Entry 5LSF (X-ray diffraction, 2.10 A resolution); this record covers chains B and C of the 4 polymer chains in the assembly.

== Chain B ==
Name: VP2
From: Sacbrood virus
UniProt: Q6ITS8 (Q6ITS8_9VIRU); residues 3-241 here correspond to UniProt positions 104-342 (UniProt number = residue number + 101)
Sequence (239 residues; numbered 3 to 241; the number before each row is that of its first residue):
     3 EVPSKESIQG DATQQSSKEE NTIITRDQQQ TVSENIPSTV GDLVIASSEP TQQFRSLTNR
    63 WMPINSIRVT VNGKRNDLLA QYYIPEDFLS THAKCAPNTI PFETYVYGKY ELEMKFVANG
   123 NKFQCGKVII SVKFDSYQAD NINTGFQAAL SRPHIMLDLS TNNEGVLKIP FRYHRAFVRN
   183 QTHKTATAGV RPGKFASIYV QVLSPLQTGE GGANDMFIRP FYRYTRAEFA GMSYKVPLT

== Chain C ==
Name: VP3
From: Sacbrood virus
UniProt: I1U3P9 (I1U3P9_9VIRU); residues 1-273 here correspond to UniProt positions 429-701 (UniProt number = residue number + 428)
Sequence (273 residues; each row starts with the number of its first residue):
     1 DKPKDVSSIT IIPKPRLGFP HGKGKSDAVA MRVNPVALTS FQDVSAYPDE PRTTLDIARI
    61 WGLRSTFNWG SGDEHGKELF NTVLDPGLRF YDQDYEGQIT PMEYVTGLYN FWSGPIELRF
   121 DFVSNAFHTG TVIISAEYNR SSTNTDECQS HSTYTKTFHL GEQKSVHFTV PYIYDTVVRR
   181 NTASAYLPVT DYDKVDNVSR AQAMGIRAES KMRVKVRVVN VLRPVASTTS TIEVLVYMRG
   241 GKNYALHGLK QSTYWPSNSV VPIDSFPPDG YDP
Differences from the reference sequence: variant Asp43 (Glu471 in I1U3P9)

== Interface between chain B and chain C ==
Residue-residue contacts (59; chain B residue first):
  Ile38(B) - Asp49(C)
  Pro39(B) - Tyr47(C)
  Pro39(B) - Pro48(C)
  Pro39(B) - Asp49(C)
  Thr41(B) - Tyr47(C)  hydrogen bond
  Val42(B) - Asp43(C)
  Gly43(B) - Asp43(C)
  Arg77(B) - Leu63(C)
  Arg77(B) - Thr66(C)
  Arg77(B) - Glu233(C)  salt bridge
  Arg77(B) - Leu235(C)
  Asn78(B) - Gln98(C)  hydrogen bond
  Lys124(B) - Asn125(C)  hydrogen bond (backbone-side chain)
  Lys124(B) - Phe127(C)
  Phe125(B) - Asn125(C)
  Phe125(B) - Phe127(C)  hydrophobic
  Phe125(B) - Ser227(C)
  Phe125(B) - Thr228(C)  hydrogen bond (backbone-side chain)
  Gln126(B) - Asn125(C)  hydrogen bond (backbone-side chain)
  Cys127(B) - Val123(C)  hydrogen bond (side chain-backbone)
  Cys127(B) - Ser124(C)
  Cys127(B) - Thr229(C)
  Gly128(B) - Val123(C)
  Asn143(B) - Asn258(C)  hydrogen bond (backbone-side chain)
  Ile144(B) - Ser259(C)
  Gly147(B) - Gln98(C)
  Phe148(B) - Leu63(C)  hydrophobic
  Phe148(B) - Gln98(C)  hydrogen bond (backbone-side chain)
  Gln149(B) - Gly62(C)
  Gln149(B) - Leu63(C)  hydrogen bond (side chain-backbone)
  Gln149(B) - Gln98(C)  hydrogen bond (side chain-backbone)
  Gln149(B) - Ile99(C)
  Gln149(B) - Thr100(C)
  Leu152(B) - Ile60(C)
  Leu152(B) - Leu63(C)
  Leu152(B) - Tyr237(C)  hydrophobic
  Ser153(B) - Ile60(C)
  Ser153(B) - Pro101(C)
  Met158(B) - Tyr237(C)
  Asp160(B) - Lys164(C)  salt bridge
  Ser162(B) - Ser124(C)  hydrogen bond (side chain-backbone)
  Ser162(B) - Asn125(C)
  Ser162(B) - Lys164(C)  hydrogen bond
  Thr163(B) - Lys164(C)
  Arg174(B) - Tyr47(C)
  Arg174(B) - Asp49(C)  salt bridge
  Leu205(B) - Tyr237(C)
  Ser206(B) - Val123(C)
  Ser206(B) - Glu233(C)  hydrogen bond
  Pro207(B) - Glu233(C)
  Gln209(B) - Thr229(C)  hydrogen bond
  Gln209(B) - Thr231(C)
  Gln209(B) - Ile232(C)
  Thr210(B) - Thr229(C)
  Gly211(B) - Ser227(C)
  Gly211(B) - Thr228(C)
  Gly211(B) - Thr229(C)
  Glu212(B) - Ala226(C)
  Glu212(B) - Ser227(C)
Other interface residues (no listed pair), chain B (35 interface residues in all): Glu36, Ser40, Lys129, Ala150
Other interface residues (no listed pair), chain C (34 interface residues in all): Val44, Glu50, Trp61, Phe122, His128, Val225

== In short ==
35 residues of chain B face 34 of chain C across their interface, with 14 hydrogen bonds and 3 salt bridges.
Polar contacts include Arg77(B)-Glu233(C), Asp160(B)-Lys164(C) and Arg174(B)-Asp49(C).
Here chain B is VP2 and chain C is VP3, both from Sacbrood virus. Entry 5LSF (Sacbrood honeybee virus) was
determined by X-ray diffraction together with 5OYP, 6EGV, 6EGX, 6EH1 and 6EIW from the same study.
